9L9A - chains H and M of the 5 polymer chains in the assembly; structure by electron microscopy, 3.90 A resolution.

[Chain H]
Name: Spike glycoprotein E2
Source organism: Western equine encephalitis virus
Reference sequence: P13897 (POLS_WEEV); residues 2-370 here correspond to UniProt positions 321-689 (UniProt number = residue number + 319)
Sequence (369 residues; numbered 2 to 370; the number before each row is that of its first residue):
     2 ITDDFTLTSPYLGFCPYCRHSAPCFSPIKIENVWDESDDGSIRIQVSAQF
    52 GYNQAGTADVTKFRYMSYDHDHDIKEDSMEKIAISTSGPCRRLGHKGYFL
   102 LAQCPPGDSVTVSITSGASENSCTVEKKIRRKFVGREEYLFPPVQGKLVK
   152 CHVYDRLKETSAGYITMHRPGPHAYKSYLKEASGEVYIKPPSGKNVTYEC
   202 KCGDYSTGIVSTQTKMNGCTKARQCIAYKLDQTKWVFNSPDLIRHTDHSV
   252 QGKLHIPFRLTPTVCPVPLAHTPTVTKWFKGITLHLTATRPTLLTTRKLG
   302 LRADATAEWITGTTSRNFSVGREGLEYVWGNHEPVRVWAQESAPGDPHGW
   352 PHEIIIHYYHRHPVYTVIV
Sequence notes: conflict Y69 (Phe388 in P13897), E81 (Asp400 in P13897), Q146 (His465 in P13897), R157 (His476 in P13897), K181 (Glu500 in P13897), Q214 (Arg533 in P13897), R224 (Lys543 in P13897), L231 (Ser550 in P13897)
Disulfides: C16-C124, C19-C25, C91-C105, C152-C266, C201-C226, C203-C220
Swiss-Prot annotation at these positions:
  - glycosylation (N-linked (GlcNAc...) asparagine): N196, N318

[Chain M]
Name: Very low-density lipoprotein receptor
Source organism: Homo sapiens
Reference sequence: P98155 (VLDLR_HUMAN); residues 70-151 here = UniProt positions 70-151
Sequence (82 residues; row label = number of the first residue in the row):
    70 KTCAESDFVCNNGQCVPSRWKCDGDPDCEDGSDESPEQCHMRTCRIHEIS
   120 CGAHSTQCIPVSWRCDGENDCDSGEDEENCGN
Disulfides: C72-C84, C79-C97, C91-C108, C113-C127, C120-C140, C134-C149
Ion coordination: Ca2+ site 1: W89, D92, D94, D96, D102, E103; Ca2+ site 2: D135, E137, D139, D145, E146
Swiss-Prot annotation at these positions:
  - region: E117 to D139 (Microbial infection: Interaction with Semliki virus spike glycoprotein E1)
  - glycosylation: N151 (N-linked (GlcNAc...) asparagine)

[How chain H and chain M interact]
Contacting residue pairs - 12 pairs, chain H then chain M:
  K177(H) - D94(M)  salt bridge
  K177(H) - P95(M)
  S178(H) - W132(M)
  L180(H) - W132(M)
  K181(H) - N138(M)
  K181(H) - D139(M)  salt bridge
  K190(H) - W132(M)
  K190(H) - E137(M)  salt bridge
  K190(H) - D139(M)  salt bridge
  Q214(H) - E137(M)  hydrogen bond
  K222(H) - E98(M)  salt bridge
  R224(H) - E98(M)  salt bridge
Other interface residues (no listed pair), chain M (10 interface residues in all): G93, C97, P129

[Summary]
Chain H and chain M form an interface of 8 and 10 residues respectively; the contacts include 1 hydrogen bond
and 6 salt bridges. Among the polar pairs are K177(H)-D94(M), K181(H)-D139(M) and K190(H)-E137(M).
Here chain H is Spike glycoprotein E2 (Western equine encephalitis virus) and chain M is Very low-density
lipoprotein receptor (Homo sapiens). Entry 9L9A (Structure of Western equine encephalitis virus McMillan
strain in complex with VLDLR LA2-3) was determined by electron microscopy (same publication as 9L1N).
